PDB entry 8OWN | electron microscopy, 3.26 A resolution | chains A and F of the 6 polymer chains in the assembly

Chain A (and F):
Name: Glutamate dehydrogenase 2
Organism: Arabidopsis thaliana
Notes: EC 1.4.1.3; chain F of this document is another copy of the same molecule, construct and numbering; everything in this record applies to it too
UniProt: Q38946 (DHE2_ARATH); residue numbers follow UniProt; this construct covers 1-411
Chain sequence (414 residues; numbered -2 to 411; the number before each row is that of its first residue; numbers below 1 keep their minus sign (Ser-2 is residue -2)):
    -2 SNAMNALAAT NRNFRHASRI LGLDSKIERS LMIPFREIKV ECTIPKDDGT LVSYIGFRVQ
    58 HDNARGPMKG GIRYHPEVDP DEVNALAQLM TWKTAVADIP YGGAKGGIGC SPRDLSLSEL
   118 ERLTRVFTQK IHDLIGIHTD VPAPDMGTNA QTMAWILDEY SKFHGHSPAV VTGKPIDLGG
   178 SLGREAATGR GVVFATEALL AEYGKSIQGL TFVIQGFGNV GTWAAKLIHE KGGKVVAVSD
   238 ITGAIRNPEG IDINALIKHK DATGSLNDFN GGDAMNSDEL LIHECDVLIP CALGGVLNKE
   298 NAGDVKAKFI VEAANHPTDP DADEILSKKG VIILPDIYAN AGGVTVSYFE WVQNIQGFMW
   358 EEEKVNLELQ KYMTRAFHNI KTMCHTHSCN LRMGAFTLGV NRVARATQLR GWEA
Unresolved in the structure: -2 to 1
Sequence notes: expression tag (-2 to 0)
Metal / ion sites: Ca2+ site 1: Ser27, Ile30 (shared with 1 residue of chain D); Ca2+ site 2: Glu38 (shared with 3 residues of chain D)
Curated features (UniProtKB/Swiss-Prot):
  - active site: Lys102

How chain A and chain F interact:
Contacting residue pairs (5; chain A residue first):
  Gln126(A) - Lys159(F)
  Lys159(A) - Gln126(F)
  Lys159(A) - Phe160(F)
  Phe160(A) - Lys159(F)
  Phe160(A) - Phe160(F)  hydrophobic
Also at the interface, not in a pair above, chain A (4 interface residues in all): Glu156
Also at the interface, not in a pair above, chain F (4 interface residues in all): Glu156

Summary:
The chain A/chain F interface involves 4 residues from each chain. The Ca2+ site 1 is built by Ser27(A) and
Ile30(A). Curated annotation (UniProt) lists active-site residue Lys102(A) on chain A.
Both chains are Glutamate dehydrogenase 2 (Arabidopsis thaliana). Entry 8OWN (CryoEM structure of glutamate
dehydrogenase isoform 2 from Arabidopsis thaliana in apo-form) was determined by electron microscopy,
deposited together with 8OWM.
